Entry 8JN1 (electron microscopy, 3.50 A resolution); this record covers chains A and E of the 8 polymer chains in the assembly.

Chain A (and E):
Molecule: Envelope protein (Fragment)
Source organism: Dengue virus type 3
Notes: chain E of this document is another copy of the same molecule, construct and numbering; everything in this record applies to it too
Reference sequence: A0A173H1Z3 (A0A173H1Z3_9FLAV); numbering as in UniProt (aligned over 1-493)
Chain sequence (493 residues; numbered 1 to 493; the number before each row is that of its first residue):
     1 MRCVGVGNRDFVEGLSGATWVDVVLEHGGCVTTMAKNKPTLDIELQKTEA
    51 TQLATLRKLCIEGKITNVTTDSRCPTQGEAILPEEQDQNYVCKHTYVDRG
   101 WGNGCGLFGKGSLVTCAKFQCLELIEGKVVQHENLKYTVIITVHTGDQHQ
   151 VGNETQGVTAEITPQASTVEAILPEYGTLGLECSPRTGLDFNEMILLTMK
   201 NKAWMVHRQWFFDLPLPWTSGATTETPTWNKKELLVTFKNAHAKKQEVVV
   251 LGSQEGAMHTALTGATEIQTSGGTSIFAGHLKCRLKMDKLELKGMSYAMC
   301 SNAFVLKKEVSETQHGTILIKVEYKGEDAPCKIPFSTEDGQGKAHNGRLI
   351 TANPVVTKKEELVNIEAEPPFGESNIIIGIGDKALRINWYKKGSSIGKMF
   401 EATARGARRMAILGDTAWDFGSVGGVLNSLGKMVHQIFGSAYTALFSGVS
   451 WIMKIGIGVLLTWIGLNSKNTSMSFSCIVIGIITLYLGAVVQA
Cystine bridges: Cys3-Cys30, Cys60-Cys121, Cys74-Cys105, Cys92-Cys116, Cys183-Cys283, Cys300-Cys331
Covalently attached groups: N-acetylglucosamine (NAG) linked to Asn67, Asn153

Chain A / chain E interface:
Contacting residue pairs (18):
  Glu133(A) - Glu309(E)
  Glu133(A) - Val310(E)
  Glu133(A) - Trp389(E)
  Pro164(A) - Asn388(E)
  Gln165(A) - Arg386(E)
  Ser167(A) - Asn388(E)  hydrogen bond
  Thr168(A) - Arg386(E)
  Glu182(A) - Gln341(E)
  Glu182(A) - Asn375(E)  hydrogen bond
  Cys183(A) - Asn388(E)
  Ser184(A) - Glu373(E)
  Pro185(A) - Asn388(E)
  Arg186(A) - Asn388(E)  hydrogen bond (side chain-backbone)
  Arg186(A) - Trp389(E)
  Arg186(A) - Tyr390(E)
  Glu193(A) - Lys392(E)  salt bridge
  Arg284(A) - Gln341(E)  hydrogen bond
  Lys286(A) - Gln341(E)
Also at the interface, not in a pair above, chain A (15 interface residues in all): Asn134, Thr187
Also at the interface, not in a pair above, chain E (11 interface residues in all): Ile387

In short:
15 residues of chain A face 11 of chain E across their interface, with 4 hydrogen bonds and 1 salt bridge.
Polar pairs include Glu193(A)-Lys392(E), Ser167(A)-Asn388(E) and Glu182(A)-Asn375(E). N-acetylglucosamine is
covalently linked to Asn67(A) and Asn153(A).
Both chains are Envelope protein (Fragment) (Dengue virus type 3). Entry 8JN1 (Cryo-EM structure of dengue
virus serotype 3 strain EHIE46200Y19 in complex with human antibody DENV-115 IgG ...) was determined by
electron microscopy together with 8JN2 and 8JN3 from the same study.
